7FMT - chains A and B; structure by X-ray diffraction, 1.67 A resolution.

[Chain A]
Protein: Pre-mRNA-splicing factor 8
Source organism: Saccharomyces cerevisiae S288C
UniProt: P33334 (PRP8_YEAST); residues 1836-2090 here = UniProt positions 1836-2090
Amino-acid sequence (258 residues; row label = number of the first residue in the row):
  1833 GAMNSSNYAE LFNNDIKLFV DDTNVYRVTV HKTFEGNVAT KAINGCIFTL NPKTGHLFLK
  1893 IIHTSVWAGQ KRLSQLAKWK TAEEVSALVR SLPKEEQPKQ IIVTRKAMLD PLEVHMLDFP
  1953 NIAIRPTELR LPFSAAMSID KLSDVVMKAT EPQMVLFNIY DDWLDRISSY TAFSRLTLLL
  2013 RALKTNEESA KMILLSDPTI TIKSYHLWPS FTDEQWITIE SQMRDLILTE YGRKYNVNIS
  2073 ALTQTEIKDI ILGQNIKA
Not modelled in the structure: 2070-2090
Construct notes: expression tag (1833-1835)
Curated features (UniProtKB/Swiss-Prot):
  - mutagenesis: Asp1853 (D1853A: Alters protein folding. Severely impaired growth. Strongly reduced growth at 35 degrees Celsius; when associated with A-1854; D1853N: Reduced growth at 30 degrees Celsius ...), Asp1854 (D1854A: Reduced growth at 30 degrees Celsius. Strongly reduced growth at 16 degrees Celsius. Strongly reduced growth at 35 degrees Celsius; when associated with A-1853 ...), Thr1855 (T1855A: Reduced growth at 30 degrees Celsius. Strongly reduced growth at 16 degrees Celsius), Thr1936 (T1936A: Reduced growth at 30 degrees Celsius. Strongly reduced growth at 16 degrees Celsius), Arg1937 (R1937K: Severely impaired growth. Reduced growth at 30 degrees Celsius. Strongly reduced growth at 16 degrees Celsius)

[Chain B]
Protein: A1 cistron-splicing factor AAR2
Source organism: Saccharomyces cerevisiae S288C
UniProt: P32357 (AAR2_YEAST); aligned to UniProt positions 1-317 over residues 1-317
Amino-acid sequence (308 residues; row label = number of the first residue in the row; note: 13 numbers in that range are skipped by the numbering (no residue carries them; nothing is unmodelled there); numbers below 1 keep their minus sign (Gly-3 is residue -3)):
    -3 GAMAMNTVPF TSAPIEVTIG IDQYSFNVKE NQPFHGIKDI PIGHVHVIHF QHADNSSMRY
    57 GYWFDCRMGN FYIQYDPKDG LYKMMEERDG AKFENIVHNF KERQMMVSYP KIDEDDTWYN
   117 LTEFVQMDKI RKIVRKDENQ FSYVDSSMTT VQENEL
   166 SSSSSDPAHS LNYTVINFKS REAIRPGHEM EDFLDKSYYL NTVMLQGIFK NSSNYFGELQ
   226 FAFLNAMFFG NYGSSLQWHA MIELICSSAT VPKHMLDKLD EILYYQIKTL PEQYSDILLN
   286 ERVWNICLYS SFQKNSLHNT EKIMENKYPE LL
Not modelled in the structure: -3 to 0, 166-169
Cystine bridges: Cys251-Cys292
Construct notes: expression tag (-3 to 0); conflict Ser166 (Leu153 in P32357), Ser167 (Lys154 in P32357), Ser170 (Asp in P32357)
Small-molecule neighbours: ethyl 2-aminopyridine-4-carboxylate (VTO): Phe120, Val121, Gln122, Lys125, Ile126, Ile129, Thr179, Phe214, Ser218, Asn219, Gly222, Glu223
Curated features (UniProtKB/Swiss-Prot):
  - region: Leu261 to Ile282 (Leucine-zipper)
  - modified residue: Ser253 (Phosphoserine), Thr274 (Phosphothreonine)

[Chain A / chain B interface]
Pairs across the interface - 17 pairs, chain A then chain B:
  Gln1907(A) - Met195(B)
  Gln1907(A) - Leu199(B)
  Leu1908(A) - Met195(B)  hydrophobic
  Trp1911(A) - Glu194(B)
  Trp1911(A) - Met195(B)  hydrophobic
  Trp1911(A) - Phe198(B)  hydrophobic
  Asp1942(A) - Lys184(B)  salt bridge
  Asp1942(A) - Phe198(B)
  Glu1945(A) - Lys184(B)  salt bridge
  Val1946(A) - Ile189(B)  hydrophobic
  Val1946(A) - Glu194(B)
  Val1946(A) - Phe198(B)  hydrophobic
  His1947(A) - Glu194(B)  salt bridge
  Leu1949(A) - Lys184(B)
  Leu1949(A) - Ser185(B)
  Leu1949(A) - Arg186(B)
  Asp1950(A) - Arg186(B)  salt bridge

[Summary]
9 residues of chain A and 8 residues of chain B are in contact; the contacts include 4 salt bridges. Among the
polar pairs are Asp1942(A)-Lys184(B), Glu1945(A)-Lys184(B) and His1947(A)-Glu194(B). Chain B binds ethyl
2-aminopyridine-4-carboxylate. Curated annotation (UniProt) lists 5 mutagenesis sites on chain A.
Here chain A is Pre-mRNA-splicing factor 8 and chain B is A1 cistron-splicing factor AAR2, both from
Saccharomyces cerevisiae S288C. Entry 7FMT (PanDDA analysis group deposition -- Aar2/RNaseH in complex with
fragment P06E09 from the F2X-Universal Library) was determined by X-ray diffraction, deposited together with
5ST0, 5ST1, 5ST2, 5ST3, 5ST4, 5ST5 and 248 further entries.
